PDB entry 3WBE | X-ray diffraction, 1.97 A resolution | chain A

Chain A:
Molecule: Beta-glucosidase 6
Source organism: Oryza sativa Japonica Group
Notes: EC 3.2.1.21; fragment: Os3BGlu6 beta-glucosidase
UniProt: Q8L7J2 (BGL06_ORYSJ); residues 5-488 here correspond to UniProt positions 38-521 (UniProt number = residue number + 33)
Chain sequence (489 residues; numbered 0 to 488; the number before each row is that of its first residue; numbering starts at 0):
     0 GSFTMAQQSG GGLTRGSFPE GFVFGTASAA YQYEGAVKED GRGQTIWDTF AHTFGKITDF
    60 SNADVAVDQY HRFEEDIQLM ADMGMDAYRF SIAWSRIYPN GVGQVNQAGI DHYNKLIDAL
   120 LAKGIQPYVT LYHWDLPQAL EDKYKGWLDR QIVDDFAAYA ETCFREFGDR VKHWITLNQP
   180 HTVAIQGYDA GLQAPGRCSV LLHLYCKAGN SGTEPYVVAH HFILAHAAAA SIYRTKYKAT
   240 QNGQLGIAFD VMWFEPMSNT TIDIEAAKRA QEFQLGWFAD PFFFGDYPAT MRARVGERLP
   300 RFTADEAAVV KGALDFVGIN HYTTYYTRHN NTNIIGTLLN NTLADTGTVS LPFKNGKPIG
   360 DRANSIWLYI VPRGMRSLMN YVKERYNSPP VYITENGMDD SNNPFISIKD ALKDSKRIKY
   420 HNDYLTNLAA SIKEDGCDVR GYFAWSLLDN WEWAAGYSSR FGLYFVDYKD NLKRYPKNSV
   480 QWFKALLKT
Disordered / not traced: 0-10
Differences from the reference sequence: expression tag (0-4); engineered mutation Gln178 (Glu211 in Q8L7J2)
Disulfide bonds: Cys197-Cys205
Covalent attachments: alpha-D-glucopyranose (GLC) linked to Glu394
Swiss-Prot annotation at these positions:
  - active site: Glu394 (Nucleophile)
  - binding site (a beta-D-glucoside): Gln31, His132, Tyr321, Glu394, Trp444, Glu451, Trp452, Phe460
  - glycosylation (N-linked (GlcNAc...) asparagine): Asn258, Asn329, Asn339

Summary:
Covalently linked alpha-D-glucopyranose: at Glu394. From UniProt: active-site residue Glu394 and 8
beta-D-glucoside-binding residues.
Chain A is Beta-glucosidase 6 (Oryza sativa Japonica Group); the structure, Rice Os3BGlu6 Beta-Glucosidase
E178Q mutant in a covalent complex with Glc from GA4GE, was determined by X-ray diffraction (same publication
as 3WBA).
